PDB entry 5AIY | solution NMR | chains A and F of the 12 polymer chains in the assembly

== Chain A ==
Molecule: Protein (insulin)
Notes: fragment: alpha chain
UniProtKB: P01308 (INS_HUMAN); residues 1-21 here correspond to UniProt positions 90-110 (UniProt number = residue number + 89)
Amino-acid sequence (21 residues; each row starts with the number of its first residue):
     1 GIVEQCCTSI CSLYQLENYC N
Cystine bridges: Cys6-Cys11
Ligand contacts: phenol (IPH): Cys6, Ile10, Cys11, Ser12, Leu16

== Chain F ==
Molecule: Protein (insulin)
Notes: fragment: beta chain
UniProtKB: P01308 (INS_HUMAN); residues 1-30 here correspond to UniProt positions 25-54 (UniProt number = residue number + 24)
Amino-acid sequence (30 residues; each row starts with the number of its first residue):
     1 FVNQHLCGSH LVEALYLVCG ERGFFYTPKT
Ligand contacts: phenol (IPH): His10, Leu11, Ala14

== Chain A / chain F interface ==
Residue-residue contacts (8):
  Cys7(A) - Phe1(F)
  Cys7(A) - Val2(F)
  Thr8(A) - Phe1(F)
  Thr8(A) - Val2(F)
  Ile10(A) - Val2(F)
  Ile10(A) - Asn3(F)
  Ile10(A) - His5(F)
  Ile10(A) - Leu6(F)
Other interface residues (no listed pair), chain A (4 interface residues in all): Ser9

== In short ==
Chain A and chain F form an interface of 4 and 5 residues respectively. Ligands of chain A: phenol. Ligands of
chain F: phenol.
Chain A is Protein (insulin) and chain F is Protein (insulin); the structure, R6 human insulin hexamer
(SYMMETRIC), NMR, 'red' substate, average structure, was determined by solution NMR (same publication as 2AIY,
3AIY and 4AIY).
